PDB entry 1K7A | X-ray diffraction, 2.80 A resolution | chains B and A of the 3 polymer chains in the assembly

[Chain B]
Molecule: 15-nt DNA strand
Sequence (15 nucleotides; row label = number of the first residue in the row):
     1 TAGTGCCGGA GATGT

[Chain A]
Molecule: C-ets-1 Protein
From: Mus musculus
Notes: fragment: ETS domain
Reference sequence: P27577 (ETS1_MOUSE); residue numbers follow UniProt; this construct covers 331-440
Sequence (110 residues; row label = number of the first residue in the row):
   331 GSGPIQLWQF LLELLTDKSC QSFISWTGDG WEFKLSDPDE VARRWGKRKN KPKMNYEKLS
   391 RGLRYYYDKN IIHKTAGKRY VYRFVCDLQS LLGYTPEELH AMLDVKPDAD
Disordered / not traced: 331-332, 437-440
Curated features (UniProtKB/Swiss-Prot):
  - DNA-binding region: Ile335 to Val415 (ETS)
  - region: Leu418 to Leu422 (Helix H4), Pro426 to Met432 (Helix H5)

[How chain B and chain A interact]
Pairs across the interface (16; chain B residue first):
  DG5(B) with Tyr410(A), hydrogen bond to the phosphate
  DC6(B) with Tyr386(A), hydrogen bond to the phosphate; Lys404(A), salt bridge to the phosphate; Lys408(A), phosphate contact; Arg409(A), phosphate contact; Tyr410(A), hydrogen bond to the phosphate; Tyr412(A), phosphate contact
  DC7(B) with Arg394(A), base contact; Tyr397(A), hydrogen bond to the phosphate; Lys404(A), phosphate contact
  DG8(B) with Arg391(A), hydrogen bond to the base; Arg394(A), hydrogen bond to the base; Tyr397(A), phosphate contact
  DG9(B) with Arg391(A), hydrogen bond to the base
  DA10(B) with Tyr395(A), hydrogen bond to the base
  DT15(B) with Asn380(A), sugar contact
Other interface residues (no listed pair), chain B (10 interface residues in all): DT4, DG11, DG14
Other interface residues (no listed pair), chain A (13 interface residues in all): Lys379, Lys381

[Overview]
10 residues of chain B and 13 residues of chain A are in contact, with 8 hydrogen bonds and 1 salt bridge.
Polar pairs include DG8(B)-Arg391(A), DG8(B)-Arg394(A) and DG9(B)-Arg391(A). From UniProt: a DNA-binding
region on chain A.
Chain B is a 15-nt DNA strand and chain A is C-ets-1 Protein (Mus musculus); the structure,
Ets-1(331-440)+GGAG duplex, was determined by X-ray diffraction (same publication as 1K78 and 1K79).
